5THO - chains I and J of the 28 polymer chains in the assembly; structure by X-ray diffraction, 3.00 A resolution.

== Chain I (and J) ==
Protein: Proteasome subunit beta
Organism: Mycobacterium tuberculosis (strain ATCC 25177 / H37Ra)
Notes: EC 3.4.25.1; chain J of this document is another copy of the same molecule, construct and numbering; everything in this record applies to it too
Reference sequence: A5U4D6 (PSB_MYCTA); residues 1-234 here correspond to UniProt positions 58-291 (UniProt number = residue number + 57)
Amino-acid sequence (240 residues; each row starts with the number of its first residue):
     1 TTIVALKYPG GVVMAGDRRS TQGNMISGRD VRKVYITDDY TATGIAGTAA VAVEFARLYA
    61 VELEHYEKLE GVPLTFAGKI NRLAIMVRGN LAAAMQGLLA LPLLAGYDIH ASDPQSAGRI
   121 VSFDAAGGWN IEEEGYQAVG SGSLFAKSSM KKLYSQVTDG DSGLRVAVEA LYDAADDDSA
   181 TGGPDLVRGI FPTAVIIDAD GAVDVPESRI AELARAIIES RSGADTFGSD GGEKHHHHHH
Unresolved in the structure: 223-240
Construct notes: expression tag (235-240)
Ligand contacts:
  - 7C7 (N,N-diethyl-N~2~-(3-phenylpropanoyl)-L-asparaginyl-O-methyl-N-[(naphthalen-1-yl)methyl]-L-serinamide), molecule 1: Thr1, Arg19, Ser20, Thr21, Gln22, Ser27, Val31, Arg32, Lys33, Ile45, Gly47, Thr48, Ala49, Ala52, Val53, Leu98
  - 7C7, molecule 2: Leu91, Met95, Ser122, Phe123, Asp124, Ala125, Ala126, Gly128, Trp129, Asn130
Swiss-Prot annotation at these positions:
  - active site: Thr1 (Nucleophile)
From the paper describing this entry:
  - binding site for 7C7: Ser20, Thr21, Gln22, Ser27, Gly47, Ala49, Leu91, Met95, Leu98, Asp124, Ala125, Ala126
  - catalytic residues: Thr1 (citing earlier work)
  - specificity-determining residues: Ser20, Gln22, Ser27, Ala125 (proposed by the authors, not directly observed)

== Chain I / chain J interface ==
Contacting residue pairs (11; chain I residue first):
  Met25(I) - Leu144(J)  hydrophobic
  Ser27(I) - Asn130(J)
  Arg29(I) - Glu134(J)  salt bridge
  Asp30(I) - Glu133(J)
  Ala50(I) - Ala126(J)
  Ala50(I) - Gly128(J)
  Glu54(I) - Arg88(J)  salt bridge
  Arg57(I) - Asn81(J)
  Leu98(I) - Arg88(J)
  Leu98(I) - Leu91(J)  hydrophobic
  Arg188(I) - Glu134(J)  salt bridge
Other interface residues (no listed pair), chain I (12 interface residues in all): Gly28, Val31, Val51
Other interface residues (no listed pair), chain J (12 interface residues in all): Gly127, Ile131, Glu132

== In short ==
Chain I and chain J each contribute 12 residues to their interface, with 3 salt bridges. Polar pairs include
Arg29(I)-Glu134(J), Glu54(I)-Arg88(J) and Arg188(I)-Glu134(J). Bound to chain I: compound 7C7. From the paper:
the catalytic residue Thr1(I); a binding site for 7C7 at Ser20(I), Thr21(I) and Gln22(I) among others.
Both chains are Proteasome subunit beta (Mycobacterium tuberculosis (strain ATCC 25177 / H37Ra)). Entry 5THO
(Crystal Structure of Mycobacterium Tuberculosis Proteasome in complex with N,C-capped Dipeptide Inhibitor
PKS2205) was determined by X-ray diffraction together with 5TRG, 5TRR, 5TRS, 5TRY and 5TS0 from the same
study.
